Entry 8JIB (X-ray diffraction, 3.15 A resolution); this record covers chains I and K of the 12 polymer chains in the assembly.

Chain I (and K):
Name: TK receptor
Source organism: Aedes aegypti
Notes: chain K of this document is another copy of the same molecule, construct and numbering; everything in this record applies to it too
UniProt: Q16G28 (Q16G28_AEDAE); numbering as in UniProt (aligned over 1-681)
Amino-acid sequence (681 residues; row label = number of the first residue in the row):
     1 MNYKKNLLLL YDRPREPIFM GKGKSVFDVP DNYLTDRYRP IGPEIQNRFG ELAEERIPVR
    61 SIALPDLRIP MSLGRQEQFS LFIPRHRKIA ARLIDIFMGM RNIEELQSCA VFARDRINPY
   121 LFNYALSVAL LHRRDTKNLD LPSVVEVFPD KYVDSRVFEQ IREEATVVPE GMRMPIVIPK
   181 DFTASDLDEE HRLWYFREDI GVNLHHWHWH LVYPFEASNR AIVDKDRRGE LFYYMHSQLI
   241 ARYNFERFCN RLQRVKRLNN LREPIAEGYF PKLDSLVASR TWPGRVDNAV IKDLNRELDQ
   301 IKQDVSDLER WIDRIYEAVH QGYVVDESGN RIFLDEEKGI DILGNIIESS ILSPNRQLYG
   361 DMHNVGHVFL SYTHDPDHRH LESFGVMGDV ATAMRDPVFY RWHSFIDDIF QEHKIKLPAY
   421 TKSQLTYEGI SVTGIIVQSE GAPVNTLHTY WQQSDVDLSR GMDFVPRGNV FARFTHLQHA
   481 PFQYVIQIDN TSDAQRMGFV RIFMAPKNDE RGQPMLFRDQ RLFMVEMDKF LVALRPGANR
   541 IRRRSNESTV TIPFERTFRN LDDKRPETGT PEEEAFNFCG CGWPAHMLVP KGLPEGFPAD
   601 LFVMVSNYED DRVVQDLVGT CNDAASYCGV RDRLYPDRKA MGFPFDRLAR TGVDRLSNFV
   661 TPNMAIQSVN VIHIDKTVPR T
Not modelled in the structure: 560-577, 624-626
Bound ions: Cu ion site 1: His206, His210, His236; Cu ion site 2: His363, His367, His403

Interface between chain I and chain K:
Contacting residue pairs - 14 pairs, chain I then chain K:
  Arg254(I) - Glu297(K)  salt bridge
  Arg257(I) - Lys302(K)
  Arg257(I) - Asp304(K)  salt bridge
  Asn259(I) - Asp293(K)  hydrogen bond
  Asn259(I) - Asp304(K)  hydrogen bond
  Asp313(I) - Arg310(K)  salt bridge
  His320(I) - Arg314(K)  hydrogen bond
  Asp408(I) - Lys302(K)  salt bridge
  Glu510(I) - Glu297(K)
  Arg511(I) - Leu298(K)
  Arg518(I) - Glu297(K)
  Arg518(I) - Gln300(K)
  Asp654(I) - Arg68(K)  salt bridge
  Arg655(I) - Arg68(K)
Other interface residues (no listed pair), chain I (19 interface residues in all): Asn260, Tyr316, Glu317, Glu412, Ile415, Lys416, Asp509, Asp519
Other interface residues (no listed pair), chain K (13 interface residues in all): Arg262, Glu317, Gln357, Leu358

In short:
19 residues of chain I face 13 of chain K across their interface, with 3 hydrogen bonds and 5 salt bridges.
Polar contacts include Arg254(I)-Glu297(K), Arg257(I)-Asp304(K) and Asp313(I)-Arg310(K). The Cu ion site 1 is
built by His206(I), His210(I) and His236(I).
Chain I and chain K are both TK receptor (Aedes aegypti); the structure, Crystal Structure of Prophenoloxidase
PPO6 from Aedes aegypti, was determined by X-ray diffraction (same publication as 8JI8).
